PDB entry 8DQZ | electron microscopy, 2.92 A resolution | chains A and I of the 10 polymer chains in the assembly

[Chain A]
Protein: Replication factor C subunit 1
Source organism: Saccharomyces cerevisiae
Reference sequence: P38630 (RFC1_YEAST); residues 1-861 here = UniProt positions 1-861
Chain sequence (918 residues; row label = number of the first residue in the row):
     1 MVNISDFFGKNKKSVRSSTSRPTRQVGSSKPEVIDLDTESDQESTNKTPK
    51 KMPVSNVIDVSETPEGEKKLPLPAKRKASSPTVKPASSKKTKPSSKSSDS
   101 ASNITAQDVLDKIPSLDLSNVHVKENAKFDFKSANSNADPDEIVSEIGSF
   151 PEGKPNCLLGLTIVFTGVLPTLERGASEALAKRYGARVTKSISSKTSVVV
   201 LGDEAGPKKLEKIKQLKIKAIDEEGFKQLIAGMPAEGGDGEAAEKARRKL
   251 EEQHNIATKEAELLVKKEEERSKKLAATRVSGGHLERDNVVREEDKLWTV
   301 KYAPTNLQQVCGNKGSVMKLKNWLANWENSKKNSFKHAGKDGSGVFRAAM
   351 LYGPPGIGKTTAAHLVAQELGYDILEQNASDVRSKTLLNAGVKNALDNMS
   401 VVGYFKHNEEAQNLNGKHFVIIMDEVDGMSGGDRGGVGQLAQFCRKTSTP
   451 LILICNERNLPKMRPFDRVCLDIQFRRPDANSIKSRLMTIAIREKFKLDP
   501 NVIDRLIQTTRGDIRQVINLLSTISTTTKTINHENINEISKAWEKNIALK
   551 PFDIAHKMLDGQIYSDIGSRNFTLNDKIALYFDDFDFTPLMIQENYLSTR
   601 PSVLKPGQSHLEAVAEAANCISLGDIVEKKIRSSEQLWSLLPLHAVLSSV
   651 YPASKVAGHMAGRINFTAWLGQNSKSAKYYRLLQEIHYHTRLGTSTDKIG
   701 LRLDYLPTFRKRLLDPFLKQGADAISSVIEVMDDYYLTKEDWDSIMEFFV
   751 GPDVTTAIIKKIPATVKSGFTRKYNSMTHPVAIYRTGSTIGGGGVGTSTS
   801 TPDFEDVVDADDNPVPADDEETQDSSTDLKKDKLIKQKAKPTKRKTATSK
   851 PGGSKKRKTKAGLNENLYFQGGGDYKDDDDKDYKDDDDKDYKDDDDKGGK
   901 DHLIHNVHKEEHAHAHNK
Not modelled in the structure: 1-289, 408-412, 787-918
Construct notes: expression tag (862-918)
Metal / ion sites: Mg2+: Thr360 (together with ATP-gamma-S)
Ligand contacts: ATP-gamma-S (AGS; phosphothiophosphoric acid-adenylate ester): Thr299, Tyr302, Ala303, Pro304, Gln309, Val310, Cys311, Pro355, Gly356, Ile357, Gly358, Lys359, Thr360, Thr361, Asn456, Arg486, Ile514, Arg515, Ile518
UniProt features mapped onto this chain:
  - motif (Nuclear localization signal): Lys830 to Leu834, Lys855 to Lys860
  - binding site (ATP): Thr299, Cys311, Gly353 to Thr361, Asn456
  - modified residue: Thr38 (Phosphothreonine), Ser40 (Phosphoserine), Thr63 (Phosphothreonine)
  - mutagenesis: Asp427 (D427H: In cs mutant CDC44-2; causes cell cycle arrest), Gly436 (G436R: In cs mutant CDC44-3/4; causes cell cycle arrest), Gly512 (G512A: In cs mutant CDC44-9; no effect), Asp513 (D513N: In cs mutants CDC44-1/5/8 and CDC44-9; causes cell cycle arrest)
What the authors report for this chain:
  - binding site for the 22-nt DNA strand (chain I): Thr386, Arg434
  - binding site for the 18-nt DNA strand: Phe582, Trp638

[Chain I]
Molecule: 22-nt DNA strand
Sequence (22 nucleotides; numbered -5 to 16; the number before each row is that of its first residue; numbers below 1 keep their minus sign (DT-5 is residue -5)):
    -5 TTTTTTCGGGGGGGCCCCGGGG

[Interface between chain A and chain I]
Pairs across the interface - 25 pairs, chain A then chain I:
  Thr386(A) - DG8(I)  hydrogen bond to the phosphate
  Arg434(A) - DG5(I)  base contact
  Arg434(A) - DG6(I)  hydrogen bond to the base
  Arg434(A) - DG7(I)  hydrogen bond to the sugar
  Asn459(A) - DT-4(I)  base contact
  Leu460(A) - DT-3(I)  base contact
  Pro461(A) - DT-3(I)  base contact
  Phe552(A) - DT-5(I)  stacking on the base
  Phe552(A) - DT-4(I)  base contact
  Asp586(A) - DT-2(I)  base contact
  Asp586(A) - DT-1(I)  base contact
  Phe587(A) - DT-3(I)  base contact
  Phe587(A) - DT-2(I)  base contact
  Leu590(A) - DT-2(I)  base contact
  Glu628(A) - DT-1(I)  hydrogen bond to the base
  Arg632(A) - DT-1(I)  hydrogen bond to the base
  Arg632(A) - DT0(I)  hydrogen bond to the base
  Gln636(A) - DT0(I)  hydrogen bond to the base
  Gln636(A) - DC1(I)  base contact
  Arg663(A) - DT-5(I)  salt bridge to the phosphate
  Phe666(A) - DT-4(I)  base contact
  Phe666(A) - DT-3(I)  sugar contact
  Trp669(A) - DT-2(I)  base contact
  Leu670(A) - DT-3(I)  phosphate contact
  Leu670(A) - DT-2(I)  base contact
Also at the interface, not in a pair above, chain A (21 interface residues in all): Arg464, Ser633, Ser634, Trp638, Ile664

[Overview]
The interface between chain A and chain I involves 21 residues on one side and 11 on the other, with 7
hydrogen bonds, 1 salt bridge and 1 aromatic stacking contact. Polar contacts include Arg434(A)-DG6(I),
Glu628(A)-DT-1(I) and Arg632(A)-DT-1(I). From the paper: a binding site for the 22-nt DNA strand (chain I) at
Thr386(A) and Arg434(A); a binding site for the 18-nt DNA strand at Phe582(A) and Trp638(A).
Here chain A is Replication factor C subunit 1 (Saccharomyces cerevisiae) and chain I is a 22-nt DNA strand.
Entry 8DQZ (Intermediate state of RFC:PCNA bound to a 3' ss/dsDNA junction) was determined by electron
microscopy, deposited together with 8DQW, 8DQX, 8DR0, 8DR1, 8DR3, 8DR4 and 3 further entries.
